PDB entry 2ON6 | X-ray diffraction, 2.50 A resolution | chain A

== Chain A ==
Molecule: Purine nucleoside phosphorylase
Organism: Homo sapiens
Notes: EC 2.4.2.1; fragment: purine nucleoside phosphorylase
UniProtKB: P00491 (PNPH_HUMAN); residue numbers follow UniProt; this construct covers 1-289
Chain sequence (289 residues; each row starts with the number of its first residue):
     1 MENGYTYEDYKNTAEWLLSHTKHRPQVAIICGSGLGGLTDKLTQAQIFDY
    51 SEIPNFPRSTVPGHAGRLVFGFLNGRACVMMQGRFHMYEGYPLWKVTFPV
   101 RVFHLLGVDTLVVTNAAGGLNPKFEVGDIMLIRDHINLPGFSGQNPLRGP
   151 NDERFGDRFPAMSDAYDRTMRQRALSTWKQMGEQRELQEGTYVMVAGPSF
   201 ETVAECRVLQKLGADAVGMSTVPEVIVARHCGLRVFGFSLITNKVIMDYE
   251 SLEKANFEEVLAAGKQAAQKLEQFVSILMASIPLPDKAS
Not modelled in the structure: 60-63, 287-289
Construct notes: conflict Ser51 (Gly in P00491); engineered mutation Phe257 (His in P00491)
Ligand contacts: Forodesine (IMH; 1,4-dideoxy-4-aza-1-(S)-(9-deazahypoxanthin-9-yl)-D-ribitol): Arg84, His86, Tyr88, Asn115, Ala116, Ala117, Gly118, Phe159, Tyr192, Phe200, Glu201, Val217, Gly218, Met219, Ser220, Thr242, Asn243, Val245, Val260
Swiss-Prot annotation at these positions:
  - binding site (phosphate): Ser33, His64, Arg84 to His86, Ala116, Ser220
  - binding site (a purine D-ribonucleoside): Tyr88, Glu201, Met219, Asn243
  - site: Asn243 (Important for substrate specificity)
  - modified residue: Met1 (N-acetylmethionine), Ser251 (Phosphoserine)
  - natural variant: Ser51 (G51S: this construct carries the variant), Glu89 (E89K: In PNPD), Asp128 (D128G: In PNPD), Ala174 (A174P: In PNPD), Tyr192 (Y192C: In PNPD), Arg234 (R234P: In PNPD)
  - mutagenesis: His64 (H64W: Reduces catalytic activity towards inosine), Glu201 (E201A/Q: Severe loss of catalytic activity), Asn243 (N243A: Reduces catalytic activity; N243D: Reduces catalytic activity towards inosine, hypoxanthine, guanosine and guanine. Increases catalytic activity towards adenosine and adenine)
Reported in the primary citation:
  - mutagenesis - H257F: decreased catalytic activity
  - mutagenesis - H257F (370-fold): decreased binding to Forodesine
  - contacts within the chain: Phe200-Phe257 (hydrophobic contact), Phe257-Val260 (hydrophobic contact), Phe257-Leu261 (hydrophobic contact) (proposed by the authors, not directly observed)
  - self-association interface (contacts with another copy of this molecule); pairs are residue here / residue on that copy: Phe159-Phe257 (hydrophobic contact) (proposed by the authors, not directly observed)

== In short ==
Chain A binds Forodesine. Curated annotation (UniProt) lists 7 phosphate-binding residues, 4 purine
D-ribonucleoside-binding residues and 3 mutagenesis sites. From the paper: H257F reduces catalytic activity; a
self-association interface involving Phe159.
Chain A is Purine nucleoside phosphorylase (Homo sapiens); the structure, Crystal structure of human purine
nucleoside phosphorylase mutant H257F with Imm-H, was determined by X-ray diffraction, deposited together with
2OC4, 2OC9, 2A0W, 2A0X and 2A0Y.
